Entry 8WIQ (electron microscopy, 2.19 A resolution); this record covers chains E and I of the 24 polymer chains in the assembly.

# Chain E (and I)
Name: Native peptide, Ferritin heavy chain
Source organism: Homo sapiens
Notes: chain I of this document is another copy of the same molecule, construct and numbering; everything in this record applies to it too
UniProtKB: P02794 (FRIH_HUMAN); numbering as in UniProt (aligned over 1-183)
Chain sequence (206 residues; numbered -22 to 183; the number before each row is that of its first residue; numbers below 1 keep their minus sign (Asp-22 is residue -22)):
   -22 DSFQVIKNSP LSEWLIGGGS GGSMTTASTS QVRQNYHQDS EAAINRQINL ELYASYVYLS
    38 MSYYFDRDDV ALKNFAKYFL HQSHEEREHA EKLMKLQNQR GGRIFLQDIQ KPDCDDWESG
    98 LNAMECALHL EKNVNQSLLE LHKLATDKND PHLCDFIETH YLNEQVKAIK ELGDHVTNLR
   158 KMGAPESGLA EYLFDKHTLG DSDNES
Unresolved in the structure: -6 to 5, 178-183
Sequence notes: engineered mutation Gln87 (Lys in P02794)
UniProt features mapped onto this chain:
  - binding site (Fe cation): Glu28, Glu63, His66, Glu108, Gln142
  - site: Arg23 (Essential for association with cargo receptor NCOA4)
  - modified residue: Met1 (N-acetylmethionine), Thr2 (N-acetylthreonine), Ser179 (Phosphoserine), Ser183 (Phosphoserine)
  - mutagenesis: Arg23 (R23A: Abrogates interaction with NCOA4. Fails to localize to punctate lysosomal structures), Glu28 (E28A: Reduces iron binding and oxidation rate; when associated with Q-87), Glu108 (E108A: No effect on iron binding but the oxidation rate is severely reduced; when associated with Q-87)

# How chain E and chain I interact
Contacting residue pairs - 22 pairs, chain E then chain I:
  Leu105(E) with Gln8(I)
  Lys109(E) with Gln8(I), hydrogen bond (side chain-backbone); Val9(I); Arg10(I), hydrogen bond (side chain-backbone); Gln11(I), hydrogen bond (backbone-side chain)
  Asn112(E) with Gln11(I), hydrogen bond
  Gln113(E) with Gln11(I), hydrogen bond (backbone-side chain)
  Leu116(E) with Asn12(I); Pro128(I), hydrophobic
  His119(E) with Pro128(I)
  Glu135(E) with Asp132(I)
  Leu139(E) with His129(I)
  Asn140(E) with His129(I), hydrogen bond
  Val143(E) with Gln76(I); Arg77(I); His129(I)
  Lys144(E) with Gln76(I)
  Ile146(E) with Val9(I), hydrophobic
  Lys147(E) with Asn75(I)
  Gly150(E) with Gln8(I), hydrogen bond (backbone-side chain)
  Val153(E) with Gln8(I)
  Thr154(E) with Gln8(I)

# Summary
16 residues of chain E face 11 of chain I across their interface, with 7 hydrogen bonds. Polar contacts
include Lys109(E)-Gln8(I), Lys109(E)-Arg10(I) and Lys109(E)-Gln11(I). UniProt lists 5 Fe cation-binding
residues and 3 mutagenesis sites on chain E.
Chain E and chain I are both Native peptide, Ferritin heavy chain (Homo sapiens); the structure, NCOA4/FTH1
complex, was determined by electron microscopy together with 8WJF and 8WIE from the same study.
